5LMT - chains A and E of the 25 polymer chains in the assembly; structure by electron microscopy, 4.15 A resolution (low resolution: residue-level contacts below are approximate; hydrogen-bond / salt-bridge calls are withheld).

# Chain A
Molecule: 16S ribosomal RNA
Organism: Thermus thermophilus HB8
Sequence (1522 nucleotides; numbered 0 to 1544 plus 21 insertion-coded residues; 44 numbers in that range are skipped by the numbering (no residue carries them; nothing is unmodelled there); the number before each row is that of its first residue; a row labelled like 189A-189L holds insertion residues (189A, then the next letters in order); numbering starts at 0):
     0 UUUGUUGGAG AGUUUGAUCC UGGCUCAGGG UGAACGCUGG CGGCGUGCCU AAGACAUGCA
    60 AGUCGUGCGG GCCG
    76 CGGGGUUUU
    88 ACUCCG
    96 UGGUCAGCGG CGGACGGGUG AGUAACGCGU GGGU
  129A G
   130 ACCUACCCGG AAGAGGGGGA CAACCCGGGG AAACUCGGGC UAAUCCCCCA UGUGGACCCG
189A-189L CCCCUUGGGGUG
   190 UGUCCAAAGG GCUUU
   216 GCCCGCUUCC GGAUGGGCCC GCGUCCCAUC AGCUAGUUGG UGGGGUAAUG GCCCACCAAG
   276 GCGACGACGG GUAGCCGGUC UGAGAGGAUG GCCGGCCACA GGGGCACUGA GACACGGGCC
   336 CCACUCCUAC GGGAGGCAGC AGUUAGGAAU CUUCCGCAAU GGGCGCAAGC CUGACGGAGC
   396 GACGCCGCUU GGAGGAAGAA GCCCUUCGGG GUGUAAACUC CUGA
   441 ACCCGGGACG AAACCCCC
   460 GA
   470 CGAGGGGA
   479 CUGACGGUAC CGGGGUAA
   498 UAGCGCCGGC CAACUCCGUG CCAGCAGCCG CGGUAAUACG GAGGGCGCGA GCGUUACCCG
   558 GAUUCACUGG GCGUAAAGGG CGUGUAGGCG GCCUGGGGCG UCCCAUGUGA AAGACCACGG
   618 CUCAACCGUG GGGGAGCGUG GGAUACGCUC AGGCUAGACG GUGGGAGAGG GUGGUGGAAU
   678 UCCCGGAGUA GCGGUGAAAU GCGCAGAUAC CGGGAGGAAC GCCGAUGGCG AAGGCAGCCA
   738 CCUGGUCCAC CCGUGACGCU GAGGCGCGAA AGCGUGGGGA GCAAACCGGA UUAGAUACCC
   798 GGGUAGUCCA CGCCCUAAAC GAUGCGCGCU AGGUCUCUGG GUCU
   848 CCUGGGGGCC GAAGCUAACG CGUUAAGCGC GCCGCCUGGG GAGUACGGCC GCAAGGCUGA
   908 AACUCAAAGG AAUUGACGGG GGCCCGCACA AGCGGUGGAG CAUGUGGUUU AAUUCGAAGC
   968 AACGCGAAGA ACCUUACCAG GCCUUGACAU GCUA
 1001A G
  1002 GGAACCCGGG UGAAAGCCUG GGGUGCCCC
1030A-1030D GCGA
  1031 GGGGAGCCCU AGCACAGGUG CUGCAUGGCC GUCGUCAGCU CGUGCCGUGA GGUGUUGGGU
  1091 UAAGUCCCGC AACGAGCGCA ACCCCCGCCG UUAGUUGCCA GCGGUUCGGC CGGGCACUCU
  1151 AACGGGACUG CCCGCG
  1168 AAAGCGGGAG GAAGGAGGGG ACGACGUCUG GUCAGCAUGG CCCUUACGGC CUGGGCGACA
  1228 CACGUGCUAC AAUGCCCACU ACAAAGCGAU GCCACCCGGC AACGGGGAGC UAAUCGCAAA
  1288 AAGGUGGGCC CAGUUCGGAU UGGGGUCUGC AACCCGACCC CAUGAAGCCG GAAUCGCUAG
  1348 UAAUCGCGGA UCAGCC
 1363A A
  1364 UGCCGCGGUG AAUACGUUCC CGGGCCUUGU ACACACCGCC CGUCACGCCA UGGGAGCGGG
  1424 CUCUACCCGA AGUCGCCGG
1442A-1442B GA
  1443 GCCUA
  1452 C
  1456 GGGCAGGCGC CGAGGGUAGG GCCCGUGACU GGGGCGAAGU CGUAACAAGG UAGCUGUACC
  1516 GGAAGGUGCG GCUGGAUCAC CUCCUUUCU
Disordered / not traced: 0-4, 1543-1544
Bound ions: Mg2+ site 1: U13, C526, G527; Mg2+ site 2 near G21 (its only coordinating residue here); Mg2+ site 3: C48, G115; Mg2+ site 4 near A53 (its only coordinating residue here); Mg2+ site 5: A59, U387; Mg2+ site 6: A109, G331; Mg2+ site 7: A116, G117, G289; Mg2+ site 8 near A119 (its only coordinating residue here); Mg2+ site 9: U252, G266, C267; Mg2+ site 10 near G299 (its only coordinating residue here); Mg2+ site 11 near A315 (its only coordinating residue here); Mg2+ site 12 near G324 (its only coordinating residue here); 32 more Mg2+ sites not listed

# Chain E
Protein: 30S ribosomal protein S5
Organism: Thermus thermophilus HB8
UniProtKB: Q5SHQ5 (RS5_THET8); residues 1-162 here = UniProt positions 1-162
Amino-acid sequence (162 residues; each row starts with the number of its first residue):
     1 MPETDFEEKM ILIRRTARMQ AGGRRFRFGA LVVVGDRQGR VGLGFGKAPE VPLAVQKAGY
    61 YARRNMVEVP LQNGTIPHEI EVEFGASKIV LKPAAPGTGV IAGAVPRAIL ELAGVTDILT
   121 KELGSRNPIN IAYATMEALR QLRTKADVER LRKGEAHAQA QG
Disordered / not traced: 1-4, 155-162
Bound ions: Mg2+ near Gly-124 (its only coordinating residue here)

# Chain A / chain E interface
Pairs across the interface (77; chain A residue first):
  U5(A) / Ala-95(E)
  G6(A) / Pro-93(E)
  G6(A) / Ala-94(E)
  G6(A) / Ala-95(E)
  G6(A) / Thr-98(E)
  G6(A) / Leu-119(E)
  G7(A) / Lys-92(E)
  G7(A) / Ile-101(E)
  G7(A) / Thr-120(E)
  G7(A) / Lys-121(E)
  A8(A) / Ile-101(E)
  A8(A) / Ala-102(E)
  A8(A) / Gly-103(E)
  A8(A) / Arg-107(E)
  A8(A) / Thr-120(E)
  G9(A) / Gly-103(E)
  G9(A) / Lys-121(E)
  G9(A) / Glu-122(E)
  G9(A) / Arg-126(E)
  A10(A) / Arg-126(E)
  G15(A) / Ala-17(E)
  G15(A) / Arg-18(E)
  G15(A) / Met-19(E)
  G15(A) / Arg-24(E)
  A16(A) / Arg-15(E)
  A16(A) / Thr-16(E)
  A16(A) / Ala-17(E)
  U17(A) / Arg-14(E)
  C18(A) / Arg-14(E)
  C18(A) / Asn-127(E)
  C18(A) / Asn-130(E)
  C19(A) / Ser-125(E)
  C19(A) / Asn-127(E)
  C19(A) / Asn-130(E)
  U20(A) / Ala-86(E)
  U20(A) / Gly-124(E)
  G558(A) / Lys-121(E)
  A559(A) / Lys-121(E)
  A559(A) / Arg-126(E)
  U560(A) / Leu-123(E)
  G566(A) / Glu-81(E)
  A864(A) / Gly-85(E)
  A864(A) / Ala-86(E)
  U921(A) / Arg-18(E)
  U921(A) / Met-19(E)
  G922(A) / Met-19(E)
  G922(A) / Gln-20(E)
  C1069(A) / Gln-20(E)
  U1070(A) / Arg-18(E)
  U1070(A) / Gln-20(E)
  U1070(A) / Arg-25(E)
  C1071(A) / Arg-18(E)
  G1072(A) / Lys-57(E)
  U1073(A) / Lys-57(E)
  U1073(A) / Tyr-60(E)
  G1074(A) / Tyr-60(E)
  G1074(A) / Tyr-61(E)
  G1077(A) / Lys-47(E)
  U1078(A) / Phe-84(E)
  U1078(A) / Ile-129(E)
  U1078(A) / Asn-130(E)
  G1079(A) / Arg-14(E)
  A1080(A) / Thr-16(E)
  A1080(A) / Phe-45(E)
  A1080(A) / Lys-47(E)
  G1081(A) / Thr-16(E)
  G1081(A) / Ala-17(E)
  G1081(A) / Arg-18(E)
  G1081(A) / Arg-27(E)
  C1192(A) / Arg-25(E)
  G1193(A) / Ala-21(E)
  G1193(A) / Arg-25(E)
  A1396(A) / Arg-24(E)
  C1397(A) / Arg-24(E)
  A1398(A) / Met-19(E)
  A1398(A) / Gln-20(E)
  A1398(A) / Gly-22(E)
Also at the interface, not in a pair above, chain A (38 interface residues in all): U863, C1075, U1194
Also at the interface, not in a pair above, chain E (48 interface residues in all): Gly-23, Ala-48, Pro-49, Val-90, Ala-104, Pro-128, Tyr-133

# Overview
Chain A and chain E form an interface of 38 and 48 residues respectively. U13(A), C526(A) and G527(A)
coordinate Mg2+ site 1. The Mg2+ site 3 is built by C48(A) and G115(A).
Chain A is 16S ribosomal RNA and chain E is 30S ribosomal protein S5, both from Thermus thermophilus HB8; the
structure, Structure of bacterial 30S-IF1-IF3-mRNA-tRNA translation pre-initiation complex(state-3), was
determined by electron microscopy (same publication as 5LMN, 5LMO, 5LMP, 5LMQ, 5LMR, 5LMS, 5LMU and 5LMV).
